PDB entry 9GJW | electron microscopy, 3.30 A resolution | chains 4 and 7 of the 15 polymer chains in the assembly

# Chain 4
Molecule: DNA replication licensing factor MCM4
Source organism: Saccharomyces cerevisiae
Notes: EC 3.6.4.12
Reference sequence: P30665 (MCM4_YEAST); residues 1-933 here = UniProt positions 1-933
Amino-acid sequence (933 residues; numbered 1 to 933; the number before each row is that of its first residue):
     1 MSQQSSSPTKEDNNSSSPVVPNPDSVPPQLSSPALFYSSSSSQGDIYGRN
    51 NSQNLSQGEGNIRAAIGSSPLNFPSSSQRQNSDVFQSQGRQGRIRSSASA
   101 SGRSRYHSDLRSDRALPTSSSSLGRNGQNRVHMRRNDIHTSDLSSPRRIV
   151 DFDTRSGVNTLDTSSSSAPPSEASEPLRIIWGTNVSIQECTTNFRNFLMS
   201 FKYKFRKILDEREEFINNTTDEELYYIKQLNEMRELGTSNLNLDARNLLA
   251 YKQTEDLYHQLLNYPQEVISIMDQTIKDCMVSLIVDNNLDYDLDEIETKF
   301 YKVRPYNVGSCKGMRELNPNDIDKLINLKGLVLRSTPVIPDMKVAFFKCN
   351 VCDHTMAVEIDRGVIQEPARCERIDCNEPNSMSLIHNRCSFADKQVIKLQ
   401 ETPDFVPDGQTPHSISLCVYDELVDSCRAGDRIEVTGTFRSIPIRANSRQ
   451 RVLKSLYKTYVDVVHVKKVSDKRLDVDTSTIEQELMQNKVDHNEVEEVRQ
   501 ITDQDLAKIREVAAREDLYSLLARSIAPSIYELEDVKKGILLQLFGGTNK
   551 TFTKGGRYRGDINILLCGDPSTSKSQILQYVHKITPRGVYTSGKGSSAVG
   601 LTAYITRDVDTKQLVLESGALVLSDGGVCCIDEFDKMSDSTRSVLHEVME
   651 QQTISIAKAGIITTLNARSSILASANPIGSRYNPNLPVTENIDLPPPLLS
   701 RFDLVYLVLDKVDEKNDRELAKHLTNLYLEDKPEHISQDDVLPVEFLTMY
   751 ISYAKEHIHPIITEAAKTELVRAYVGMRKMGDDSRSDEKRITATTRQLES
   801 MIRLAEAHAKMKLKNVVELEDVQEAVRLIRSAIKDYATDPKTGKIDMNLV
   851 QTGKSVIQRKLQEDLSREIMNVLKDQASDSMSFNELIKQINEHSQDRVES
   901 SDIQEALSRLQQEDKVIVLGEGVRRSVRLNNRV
Disordered / not traced: 1-181, 404-412, 444-456, 470-503, 552-559, 731-741, 782-791, 850-853, 929-933
Ion coordination: Zn2+: Cys349, Cys352, Cys371, Cys376
Residues lining bound ligands:
  - ADP (adenosine-5'-diphosphate), molecule 1: Ser529, Ile530, Tyr531, Leu533, Pro570, Ser571, Thr572, Ser573, Lys574, Ser575, Gln576, Leu720, Leu724
  - ADP, molecule 2: Glu650, Thr795, Arg796, Glu799
Swiss-Prot annotation at these positions:
  - motif: Ser700 to Asp703 (Arginine finger)
  - binding site (ATP): Gly568 to Ser575
  - modified residue (Phosphoserine): Ser52, Ser56, Ser69

# Chain 7
Molecule: DNA replication licensing factor MCM7
Source organism: Saccharomyces cerevisiae
Notes: EC 3.6.4.12
Reference sequence: P38132 (MCM7_YEAST); numbering as in UniProt (aligned over 1-845)
Amino-acid sequence (845 residues; each row starts with the number of its first residue):
     1 MSAALPSIQLPVDYNNLFNEITDFLVTFKQDTLSSDATRNENEDENLDAE
    51 NIEQHLLEKGPKYMAMLQKVANRELNSVIIDLDDILQYQNEKFLQGTQAD
   101 DLVSAIQQNANHFTELFCRAIDNNMPLPTKEIDYKDDVLDVILNQRRLRN
   151 ERMLSDRTNEIRSENLMDTTMDPPSSMNDALREVVEDETELFPPNLTRRY
   201 FLYFKPLSQNCARRYRKKAISSKPLSVRQIKGDFLGQLITVRGIITRVSD
   251 VKPAVEVIAYTCDQCGYEVFQEVNSRTFTPLSECTSEECSQNQTKGQLFM
   301 STRASKFSAFQECKIQELSQQVPVGHIPRSLNIHVNGTLVRSLSPGDIVD
   351 VTGIFLPAPYTGFKALKAGLLTETYLEAQFVRQHKKKFASFSLTSDVEER
   401 VMELITSGDVYNRLAKSIAPEIYGNLDVKKALLLLLVGGVDKRVGDGMKI
   451 RGDINVCLMGDPGVAKSQLLKAICKISPRGVYTTGKGSSGVGLTAAVMKD
   501 PVTDEMILEGGALVLADNGICCIDEFDKMDESDRTAIHEVMEQQTISISK
   551 AGINTTLNARTSILAAANPLYGRYNPRLSPLDNINLPAALLSRFDILFLM
   601 LDIPSRDDDEKLAEHVTYVHMHNKQPDLDFTPVEPSKMREYIAYAKTKRP
   651 VMSEAVNDYVVQAYIRLRQDSKREMDSKFSFGQATPRTLLGIIRLSQALA
   701 KLRLADMVDIDDVEEALRLVRVSKESLYQETNKSKEDESPTTKIFTIIKK
   751 MLQETGKNTLSYENIVKTVRLRGFTMLQLSNCIQEYSYLNVWHLINEGNT
   801 LKFVDDGTMDTDQEDSLVSTPKLAPQTTASANVSAQDSDIDLQDA
Disordered / not traced: 1-5, 31-59, 127-191, 272-281, 358-369, 385-393, 730-739, 792-845
Ion coordination: Zn2+: Cys262, Cys265, Cys284, Cys289
Residues lining bound ligands:
  - ADP (adenosine-5'-diphosphate), molecule 1: Glu421, Ile422, Tyr423, Asp461, Pro462, Gly463, Val464, Ala465, Lys466, Ser467, Gln468, Asn568, Leu612, His615, Val616
  - ADP, molecule 2: Ile450, Glu542, Arg593, Pro686, Arg687, Leu690
Swiss-Prot annotation at these positions:
  - motif: Ser592 to Asp595 (Arginine finger)
  - binding site (ATP): Tyr423, Gly463, Ala465, Lys466, Ser467, Asn568, Arg593, Arg687
  - modified residue: Thr811 (Phosphothreonine), Ser819 (Phosphoserine), Ser838 (Phosphoserine)

# Chain 4 / chain 7 interface
Residue-residue contacts (78; chain 4 residue first):
  Arg315(4) with Asp250(7), salt bridge; Arg341(7), hydrogen bond (backbone-side chain)
  Glu316(4) with Arg341(7), hydrogen bond (backbone-side chain)
  Leu317(4) with Val251(7); Arg341(7), hydrogen bond (backbone-side chain)
  Pro319(4) with Ala309(7), hydrophobic
  Pro403(4) with Asn554(7)
  His413(4) with Asp250(7)
  Tyr457(4) with Pro253(7); Val255(7)
  Thr459(4) with Pro253(7)
  Ala527(4) with Met448(7), hydrophobic
  Pro528(4) with Asp446(7)
  Ser529(4) with Val444(7); Met448(7)
  Pro570(4) with Ala589(7), hydrophobic; Ser592(7); Arg593(7)
  Ser571(4) with Thr685(7); Pro686(7); Arg687(7)
  Ser575(4) with Glu542(7), hydrogen bond
  Gln576(4) with Lys449(7), hydrogen bond (side chain-backbone); Ile450(7)
  Gln579(4) with Gln543(7), hydrogen bond
  Tyr580(4) with Asp446(7)
  Val589(4) with Asn554(7)
  Tyr590(4) with Glu539(7); Gln543(7); Ser547(7)
  Ser592(4) with Glu539(7), hydrogen bond; Ser547(7)
  Lys594(4) with Glu531(7), salt bridge; Ser532(7); Thr535(7)
  Gly595(4) with Ser547(7); Ile548(7); Ser549(7), hydrogen bond (backbone-backbone)
  Ser596(4) with Ser549(7)
  Ser597(4) with Ser549(7)
  Gly600(4) with Ser549(7)
  Glu617(4) with Gly552(7)
  Ser618(4) with Gly552(7)
  Gly619(4) with Asn554(7)
  Ala620(4) with Asn554(7)
  Leu623(4) with Asn554(7)
  Glu633(4) with His538(7), salt bridge
  Lys636(4) with Thr535(7); His538(7), hydrogen bond
  Asn676(4) with Ala589(7)
  Ser680(4) with Ala588(7), hydrogen bond (side chain-backbone)
  Arg681(4) with Met675(7); Gln683(7), hydrogen bond
  Asp710(4) with Arg668(7), salt bridge
  Lys711(4) with Arg668(7), hydrogen bond (backbone-side chain)
  Val712(4) with Arg668(7); Gln669(7), hydrogen bond (backbone-side chain); Lys672(7)
  Glu714(4) with Ile665(7); Gln669(7), hydrogen bond
  Asp717(4) with Arg668(7), salt bridge
  Arg718(4) with Gln662(7), hydrogen bond; Ile665(7)
  Ala721(4) with Val661(7), hydrophobic
  Lys722(4) with Asp658(7), salt bridge
  Leu724(4) with Leu689(7), hydrophobic
  Thr725(4) with Asn657(7), hydrogen bond (backbone-side chain); Val661(7)
  Asn726(4) with Asn657(7)
  Leu727(4) with Val444(7), hydrophobic
  Tyr728(4) with Met652(7), hydrophobic; Asn657(7), hydrogen bond; Ile693(7), hydrophobic
  Leu729(4) with Val651(7), hydrophobic; Met652(7); Glu654(7)
  Glu730(4) with Lys442(7), hydrogen bond (backbone-side chain); Val651(7)
Other interface residues (no listed pair), chain 4 (58 interface residues in all): Asn318, Asp323, Arg362, Ser441, Ile526, Lys583, Thr591, Val599
Other interface residues (no listed pair), chain 7 (55 interface residues in all): Ala254, Asp263, Thr302, Arg303, Ser308, Gly447, Ala551, Thr555, Pro587

# Overview
Chain 4 and chain 7 form an interface of 58 and 55 residues respectively, with 18 hydrogen bonds and 6 salt
bridges. Polar pairs include Arg315(4)-Asp250(7), Lys594(4)-Glu531(7) and Glu633(4)-His538(7). One ADP
molecule is bound between chain 4 and chain 7. Ligands of chain 4: ADP.
Here chain 4 is DNA replication licensing factor MCM4 and chain 7 is DNA replication licensing factor MCM7,
both from Saccharomyces cerevisiae. Entry 9GJW (OCCM maturation intermediate stalled with an Arginine Finger
mutation in Mcm2) was determined by electron microscopy (same publication as 9GJP and 9GM5).
